PDB entry 6M6I | electron microscopy, 4.05 A resolution (low resolution: residue-level contacts below are approximate; hydrogen-bond / salt-bridge calls are withheld) | chains J and K of the 17 polymer chains in the assembly

Chain J:
Molecule: Triplex capsid protein 2
Organism: Human herpesvirus 2
UniProt: G9I239 (G9I239_HHV2); numbering as in UniProt (aligned over 1-318)
Sequence (318 residues; row label = number of the first residue in the row):
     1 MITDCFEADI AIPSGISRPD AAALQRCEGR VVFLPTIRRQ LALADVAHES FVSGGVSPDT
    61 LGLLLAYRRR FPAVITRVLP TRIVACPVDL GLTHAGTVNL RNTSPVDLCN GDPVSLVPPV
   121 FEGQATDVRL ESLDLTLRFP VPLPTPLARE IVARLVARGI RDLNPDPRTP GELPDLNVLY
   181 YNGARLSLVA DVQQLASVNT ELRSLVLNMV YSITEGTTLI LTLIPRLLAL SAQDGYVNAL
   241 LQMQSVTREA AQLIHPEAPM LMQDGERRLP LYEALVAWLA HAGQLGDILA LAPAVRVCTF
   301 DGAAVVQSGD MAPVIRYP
Unresolved in the structure: 1-4, 166-167, 253-257
Disulfide bonds: Cys-5/Cys-86

Chain K:
Molecule: Triplex capsid protein 1
Organism: Human herpesvirus 2
UniProt: G9I260 (G9I260_HHV2); numbering as in UniProt (aligned over 1-466)
Sequence (466 residues; each row starts with the number of its first residue):
     1 MKTKPLPTAP MAWAESAVET TTSPRELAGH APLRRVLRPP IARRDGPVLL GDRAPRRTAS
    61 TMWLLGIDPA ESSPGTRATR DDTEQAVDKI LRGARRAGGL TVPGAPRYHL TRQVTLTDLC
   121 QPNAERAGAL LLALRHPTDL PHLARHRAPP GRQTERLAEA WGQLLEASAL GSGRAESGCA
   181 RAGLVSFNFL VAACAAAYDA RDAAEAVRAH ITTNYGGTRA GARLDRFSEC LRAMVHTHVF
   241 PHEVMRFFGG LVSWVTQDEL ASVTAVCSGP QEATHTGHPG RPRSAVTIPA CAFVDLDAEL
   301 CLGGPGAAFL YLVFTYRQCR DQELCCVYVV KSQLPPRGLE AALERLFGRL RITNTIHGAE
   361 DMTPPPPNRN VDFPLAVLAA SSQSPRCSAS QVTNPQFVDR LYRWQPDLRG RPTARTCTYA
   421 AFAELGVMPD DSPRCLHRTE RFGAVGVPVV ILEGVVWRPG GWRACA
Unresolved in the structure: 1-105, 169-175, 216-219, 354-415, 442-444
Disulfide bonds: Cys-194/Cys-325

How chain J and chain K interact:
Residue-residue contacts (16):
  Ile-37(J) / Gly-306(K)
  Ile-37(J) / Ala-307(K)
  Arg-38(J) / Pro-305(K)
  Arg-68(J) / Arg-337(K)
  Phe-71(J) / Leu-334(K)
  Phe-71(J) / Pro-335(K)
  Pro-72(J) / Arg-337(K)
  Leu-90(J) / Val-427(K)
  Tyr-211(J) / Ala-466(K)
  Asp-264(J) / Pro-150(K)
  Gly-265(J) / Pro-150(K)
  Arg-267(J) / Arg-145(K)
  Arg-267(J) / His-146(K)
  Ala-280(J) / Cys-465(K)
  His-281(J) / Cys-465(K)
  His-281(J) / Ala-466(K)
Interface residues without a listed pair, chain J (17 interface residues in all): Thr-36, Arg-70, Arg-268, Leu-269, Ala-292
Interface residues without a listed pair, chain K (16 interface residues in all): Pro-149, Phe-309, Gln-333, Cys-417

Summary:
Chain J and chain K form an interface of 17 and 16 residues respectively.
Here chain J is Triplex capsid protein 2 and chain K is Triplex capsid protein 1, both from Human herpesvirus
2. Entry 6M6I (Structure of HSV2 B-capsid portal vertex) was determined by electron microscopy, deposited
together with 6M6G and 6M6H.
